Entry 4F4O (X-ray diffraction, 2.90 A resolution); this record covers chains C and F of the 6 polymer chains in the assembly.

[Chain C (and F)]
Name: Haptoglobin
Organism: Sus scrofa
Notes: chain F of this document is another copy of the same molecule, construct and numbering; everything in this record applies to it too
Reference sequence: Q8SPS7 (HPT_PIG); residue numbers follow UniProt; this construct covers 1-347
Chain sequence (347 residues; numbered 1 to 347; the number before each row is that of its first residue):
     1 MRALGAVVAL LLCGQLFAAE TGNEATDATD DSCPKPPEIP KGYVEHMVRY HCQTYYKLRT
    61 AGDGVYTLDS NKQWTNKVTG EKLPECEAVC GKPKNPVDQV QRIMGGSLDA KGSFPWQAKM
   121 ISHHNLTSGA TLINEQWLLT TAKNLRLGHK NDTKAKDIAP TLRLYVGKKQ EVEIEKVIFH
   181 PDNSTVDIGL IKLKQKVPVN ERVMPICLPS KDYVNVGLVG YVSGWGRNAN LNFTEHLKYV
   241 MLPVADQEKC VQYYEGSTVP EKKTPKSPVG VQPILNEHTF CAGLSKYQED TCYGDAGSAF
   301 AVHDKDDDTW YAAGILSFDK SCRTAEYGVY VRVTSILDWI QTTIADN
Disordered / not traced: 1-32, 98-102, 347
Disulfide bonds: C52-C86, C90-C207, C250-C281, C292-C322
Covalently attached groups: N-acetylglucosamine (NAG) linked to N125, N151, N183; glycan linked to N232
Swiss-Prot annotation at these positions:
  - region: V259 to T264 (Interaction with CD163)
  - glycosylation (N-linked (GlcNAc...) asparagine): N125, N151, N183, N232

[Interface between chain C and chain F]
Inter-chain disulfides: C33(C)-C33(F)
Pairs across the interface (68):
  C33(C) with C33(F), disulfide; H46(F); L68(F), hydrophobic
  P34(C) with L68(F); W74(F), hydrogen bond (backbone-side chain)
  K35(C) with C33(F); P34(F)
  P36(C) with V48(F), hydrophobic; Y50(F); W74(F)
  P37(C) with Y50(F), hydrogen bond (backbone-side chain); L83(F), hydrophobic
  I39(C) with Y50(F), hydrophobic; P84(F); C86(F), hydrophobic
  P40(C) with C86(F)
  K41(C) with C52(F); Q53(F), hydrogen bond (backbone-backbone); Y56(F), hydrogen bond; C86(F); P198(F)
  G42(C) with H51(F); C86(F)
  Y43(C) with Y50(F); H51(F), hydrogen bond (backbone-backbone); C52(F)
  V44(C) with V48(F), hydrophobic; R49(F); Y50(F), hydrophobic
  E45(C) with V48(F); R49(F), salt bridge; H51(F), salt bridge
  H46(C) with P34(F); M47(F); V48(F)
  M47(C) with H46(F); M47(F), hydrogen bond (backbone-backbone); R49(F)
  V48(C) with P36(F), hydrophobic; V44(F), hydrophobic; E45(F); H46(F)
  R49(C) with V44(F); E45(F), salt bridge; M47(F)
  Y50(C) with P37(F), hydrogen bond (side chain-backbone); I39(F), hydrophobic; Y43(F); V44(F), hydrophobic
  H51(C) with G42(F); Y43(F), hydrogen bond (backbone-backbone); E45(F), salt bridge
  C52(C) with K41(F); Y43(F)
  Q53(C) with K41(F), hydrogen bond (backbone-backbone); Y43(F)
  Y56(C) with K41(F)
  L68(C) with P34(F), hydrophobic
  W74(C) with K35(F); P36(F); P37(F)
  L83(C) with P37(F), hydrophobic
  P84(C) with I39(F)
  C86(C) with I39(F), hydrophobic; P40(F); K41(F), hydrogen bond (side chain-backbone); G42(F)
  P198(C) with K41(F)
Other interface residues (no listed pair), chain C (28 interface residues in all): E85
Other interface residues (no listed pair), chain F (30 interface residues in all): E38, L58, K72

[Summary]
28 residues of chain C face 30 of chain F across their interface; the contacts include 1 disulfide bond, 10
hydrogen bonds and 4 salt bridges. Polar contacts include E45(C)-R49(F), E45(C)-H51(F) and P34(C)-W74(F).
Covalently linked N-acetylglucosamine: at N125(C), N151(C) and N183(C).
Chain C and chain F are both Haptoglobin (Sus scrofa); the structure, Structure of the Haptoglobin-Haemoglobin
Complex, was determined by X-ray diffraction.
